PDB entry 9BTX | X-ray diffraction, 2.05 A resolution | chains A and B of the 4 polymer chains in the assembly

[Chain A]
Protein: Major histocompatibility complex class I-related gene protein
From: Homo sapiens
UniProt: Q95460 (HMR1_HUMAN); residues 1-270 here correspond to UniProt positions 23-292 (UniProt number = residue number + 22)
Amino-acid sequence (271 residues; numbered 0 to 270; the number before each row is that of its first residue; numbering starts at 0):
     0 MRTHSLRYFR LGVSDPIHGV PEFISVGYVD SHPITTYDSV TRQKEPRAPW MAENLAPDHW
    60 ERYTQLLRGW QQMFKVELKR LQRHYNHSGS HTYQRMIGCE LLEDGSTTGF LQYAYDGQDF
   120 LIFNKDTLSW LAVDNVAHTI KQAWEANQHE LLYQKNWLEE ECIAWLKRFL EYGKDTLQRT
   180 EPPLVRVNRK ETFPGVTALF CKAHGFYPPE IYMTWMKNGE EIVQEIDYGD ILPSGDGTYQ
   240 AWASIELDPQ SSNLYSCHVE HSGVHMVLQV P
Unresolved in the structure: 190-195, 222
Differences from the reference sequence: initiating methionine (0); conflict Ser261 (Cys283 in Q95460)
Disulfide bonds: Cys98-Cys161, Cys200-Cys256
Glycans and other covalent adducts: Protocatechuic aldehyde (H6N) linked to Lys43
Residues lining bound ligands: Protocatechuic aldehyde (H6N): Tyr7, Phe8, Arg9, Ser24, Thr34, Tyr62, Leu66, Trp69, Arg94, Ile96
Curated features (UniProtKB/Swiss-Prot):
  - binding site (5-(2-oxoethylideneamino)-6-(D-ribitylamino)uracil): Arg9, Ser24, Lys43, Arg94, Tyr152, Gln153
  - binding site (5-(2-oxopropylideneamino)-6-(D-ribitylamino)uracil): Arg9, Ser24, Lys43, Arg94, Tyr152, Gln153
  - binding site (7-hydroxy-6-methyl-8-(1-D-ribityl)lumazine): Arg9, Ser24, Lys43, Arg94, Tyr152, Gln153
  - binding site (8-(9H-purin-6-yl)-2-oxa-8-azabicyclo[3.3.1]nona-3,6-diene-4,6-dicarbaldehyde): Arg9, Lys43, His58, Arg94
  - binding site (2-amino-4-oxopteridine-6-carbaldehyde): Lys43
  - binding site (pyridoxal): Lys43
  - glycosylation: Asn85 (N-linked (GlcNAc...) asparagine)
From the paper describing this entry:
  - binding site for Protocatechuic aldehyde: Tyr7, Arg9, Ser24, Lys43, Tyr62, Trp69, Arg94

[Chain B]
Protein: Beta-2-microglobulin
From: Homo sapiens
UniProt: P61769 (B2MG_HUMAN); residues 1-99 here correspond to UniProt positions 21-119 (UniProt number = residue number + 20)
Amino-acid sequence (100 residues; each row starts with the number of its first residue; numbering starts at 0):
     0 MIQRTPKIQV YSRHPAENGK SNFLNCYVSG FHPSDIEVDL LKNGERIEKV EHSDLSFSKD
    60 WSFYLLYYTE FTPTEKDEYA CRVNHVTLSQ PKIVKWDRDM
Unresolved in the structure: 98-99
Differences from the reference sequence: initiating methionine (0)
Disulfide bonds: Cys25-Cys80
Curated features (UniProtKB/Swiss-Prot):
  - modified residue: Gln2 (Pyrrolidone carboxylic acid)
  - glycosylation: Ile1 (N-linked (Glc) (glycation) isoleucine), Lys19 (N-linked (Glc) (glycation) lysine), Lys41 (N-linked (Glc) (glycation) lysine), Lys48 (N-linked (Glc) (glycation) lysine), Lys58 (N-linked (Glc) (glycation) lysine), Lys91 (N-linked (Glc) (glycation) lysine), Lys94 (N-linked (Glc) (glycation) lysine)

[How chain A and chain B interact]
Pairs across the interface (50; chain A residue first):
  Arg6(A) - Lys58(B)
  Phe8(A) - Phe56(B)  hydrophobic
  Phe8(A) - Ser57(B)
  Leu10(A) - Ser33(B)
  Leu10(A) - Phe56(B)  hydrophobic
  Leu10(A) - Phe62(B)  hydrophobic
  Ile16(A) - Asp34(B)
  Val19(A) - Asp34(B)
  Ile23(A) - Phe56(B)  hydrophobic
  Val25(A) - Phe56(B)  hydrophobic
  Tyr27(A) - Ser55(B)
  Tyr27(A) - Phe56(B)  hydrogen bond (side chain-backbone)
  Arg46(A) - Asp53(B)  salt bridge
  Ser89(A) - Met0(B)
  His90(A) - Met0(B)
  Thr91(A) - His31(B)  hydrogen bond
  Gln93(A) - His31(B)  hydrogen bond
  Gln93(A) - Trp60(B)  hydrogen bond (side chain-backbone)
  Gln93(A) - Phe62(B)
  Arg94(A) - Trp60(B)
  Met95(A) - Lys58(B)
  Met95(A) - Trp60(B)  hydrophobic
  Gln111(A) - Trp60(B)
  Tyr112(A) - Trp60(B)
  Ala113(A) - Trp60(B)  hydrophobic
  Asp115(A) - Met0(B)
  Asp115(A) - His31(B)
  Gly116(A) - Arg3(B)  hydrogen bond (backbone-side chain)
  Gly116(A) - His31(B)  hydrogen bond (backbone-side chain)
  Gly116(A) - Trp60(B)
  Gln117(A) - Ile1(B)
  Gln117(A) - Arg3(B)
  Asp118(A) - Trp60(B)  hydrogen bond
  Arg185(A) - Pro14(B)
  His203(A) - Pro14(B)
  Asp229(A) - Lys6(B)  salt bridge
  Asp229(A) - Gln8(B)  hydrogen bond
  Leu231(A) - Gln8(B)
  Leu231(A) - Tyr10(B)  hydrophobic
  Leu231(A) - Tyr26(B)  hydrophobic
  Pro232(A) - Tyr10(B)  hydrogen bond (backbone-side chain)
  Pro232(A) - Asn24(B)
  Pro232(A) - Tyr26(B)
  Ser233(A) - Arg12(B)  hydrogen bond (backbone-side chain)
  Ser233(A) - Asn24(B)  hydrogen bond (backbone-side chain)
  Gly234(A) - Arg12(B)  hydrogen bond (backbone-side chain)
  Asp235(A) - Arg12(B)
  Gln239(A) - Tyr10(B)
  Gln239(A) - Ser11(B)  hydrogen bond (side chain-backbone)
  Gln239(A) - Arg12(B)  hydrogen bond (side chain-backbone)
Also at the interface, not in a pair above, chain A (32 interface residues in all): Ser30
Also at the interface, not in a pair above, chain B (27 interface residues in all): His13, Pro32, Leu54, Asp59, Tyr63, Leu65

[In short]
32 residues of chain A face 27 of chain B across their interface; the contacts include 14 hydrogen bonds and 2
salt bridges. Polar contacts include Arg46(A)-Asp53(B), Asp229(A)-Lys6(B) and Tyr27(A)-Phe56(B). Covalently
linked Protocatechuic aldehyde: at Lys43(A). From the paper: a binding site for Protocatechuic aldehyde at
Tyr7(A), Arg9(A) and Ser24(A) among others.
Chain A is Major histocompatibility complex class I-related gene protein and chain B is Beta-2-microglobulin,
both from Homo sapiens; the structure, Structure of human MAIT A-F7 TCR in complex with human
MR1-3,4-dihydroxybenzaldehyde, was determined by X-ray diffraction, deposited together with 9BTY, 9BTZ and
9BU0.
